Entry 5JWV (X-ray diffraction, 1.30 A resolution); this record covers chain A.

[Chain A]
Molecule: Endolysin
Source organism: Enterobacteria phage T4 sensu lato
Notes: EC 3.2.1.17
UniProt: P00720 (ENLYS_BPT4); residues 1-164 here = UniProt positions 1-164
Amino-acid sequence (164 residues; numbered 1 to 164; the number before each row is that of its first residue):
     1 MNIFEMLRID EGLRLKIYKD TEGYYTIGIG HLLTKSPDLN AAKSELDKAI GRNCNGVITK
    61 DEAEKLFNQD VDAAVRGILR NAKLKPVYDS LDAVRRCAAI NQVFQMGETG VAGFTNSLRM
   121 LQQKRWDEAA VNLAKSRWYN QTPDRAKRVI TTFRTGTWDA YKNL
Unresolved in the structure: 162-164
Differences from the reference sequence: engineered mutation G12 (Arg in P00720), D38 (Ser in P00720), A99 (Leu in P00720), Q102 (Met in P00720), R137 (Ile in P00720), D144 (Asn in P00720)
Swiss-Prot annotation at these positions:
  - active site (Proton donor/acceptor): E11, D20
  - binding site (substrate): L32, F104, S117, N132
  - mutagenesis: E11 (E11A/F/H/M/N: Complete loss of enzymatic activity; E11N: Loss of 84% of enzymatic activity; E11Q: Complete loss of activity), D20 (D20A/N/S/T: Complete loss of enzymatic activity; D20C: Nearly no effet on specific enzymatic activity; D20E/Q: Loss of 99% of enzymatic activity), T26 (T26E: Complete loss of activity at neutral pH; covalently bound substrate; T26H: Facilitates transglycosylation more effectively than hydrolysis; covalently bound substrate), G30 (G30A: Almost complete loss of enzymatic activity; G30F: Almost complete loss of enzymatic activity. The enzyme is destabilized by 1.5 kcal/mol), S117 (S117F: 10-fold decrease in enzymatic activity; S117I: 500-fold decrease in enzymatic activity; S117V: 50-fold decrease in enzymatic activity), N132 (N132I: 5-fold decrease in enzymatic activity; N132M/F: 2-fold decrease in enzymatic activity)
Small-molecule neighbours: phenylethane (PYJ): I78, L84, V87, Y88, L91, A99, Q102, V103, V111, F114, L118, L121, L133, F153

[Summary]
Ligands of chain A: phenylethane. Curated annotation (UniProt) lists active-site residues E11 and D20, 4
substrate-binding residues and 6 mutagenesis sites.
Chain A is Endolysin (Enterobacteria phage T4 sensu lato); the structure, T4 Lysozyme L99A/M102Q with
Ethylbenzene Bound, was determined by X-ray diffraction, deposited together with 5JWS, 5JWT, 5JWU and 5JWW.
